5S5M - chains C and E of the 6 polymer chains in the assembly; structure by X-ray diffraction, 2.70 A resolution.

[Chain C]
Protein: Tubulin alpha-1B chain
Organism: Bos taurus
Reference sequence: P81947 (TBA1B_BOVIN); residues 1-451 here = UniProt positions 1-451
Amino-acid sequence (451 residues; numbered 1 to 451; the number before each row is that of its first residue):
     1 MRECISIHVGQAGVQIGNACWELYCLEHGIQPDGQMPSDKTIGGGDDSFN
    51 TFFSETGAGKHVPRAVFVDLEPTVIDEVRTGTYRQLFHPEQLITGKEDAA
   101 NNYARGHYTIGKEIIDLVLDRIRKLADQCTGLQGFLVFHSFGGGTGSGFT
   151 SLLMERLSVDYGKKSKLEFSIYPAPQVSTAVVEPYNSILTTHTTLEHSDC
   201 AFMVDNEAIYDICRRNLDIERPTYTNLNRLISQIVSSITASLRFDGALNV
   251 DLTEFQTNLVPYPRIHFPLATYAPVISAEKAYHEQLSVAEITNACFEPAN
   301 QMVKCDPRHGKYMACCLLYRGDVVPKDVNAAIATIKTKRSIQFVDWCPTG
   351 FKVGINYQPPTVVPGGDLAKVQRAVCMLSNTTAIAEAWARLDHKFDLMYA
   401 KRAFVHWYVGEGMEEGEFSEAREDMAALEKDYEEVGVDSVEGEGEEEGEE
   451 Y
Not modelled in the structure: 441-451
Ion coordination: Ca2+ site 1: D39, T41, G44, E55; Ca2+ site 2: E284 (shared with 1 residue of chain B)
Small-molecule neighbours:
  - GTP: G10, Q11, A12, Q15, I16, D69, E71, D98, A99, A100, N101, N102, S140, G142, G143, G144, T145, G146, I171, P173, V177, S178, T179, E183, N206, Y224, L227, N228, I231
  - 2-chloro-N-methylbenzene-1-sulfonamide (X0S): C4, Q133, G134, F135, L136, S165, K166, L167, L242, L252, T253, Q256

[Chain E]
Protein: Stathmin-4
Organism: Rattus norvegicus
Reference sequence: P63043 (STMN4_RAT); residues 5-145 here correspond to UniProt positions 49-189 (UniProt number = residue number + 44)
Amino-acid sequence (143 residues; row label = number of the first residue in the row):
     3 MADMEVIELNKCTSGQSFEVILKPPSFDGVPEFNASLPRRRDPSLEEIQK
    53 KLEAAEERRKYQEAELLKHLAEKREHEREVIQKAIEENNNFIKMAKEKLA
   103 QKMESNKENREAHLAAMLERLQEKDKHAEEVRKNKELKEEASR
Not modelled in the structure: 3-5, 29-43, 144-145
Sequence notes: initiating methionine (3); expression tag (4)
Swiss-Prot annotation at these positions:
  - modified residue: S46 (Phosphoserine)

[How chain C and chain E interact]
Contacting residue pairs (34; chain C residue first):
  H107(C) - K104(E)
  H107(C) - M105(E)
  Y108(C) - K104(E)
  Y108(C) - M105(E)  hydrophobic
  Y108(C) - N108(E)
  T109(C) - R112(E)  hydrogen bond
  K112(C) - M105(E)
  E155(C) - L101(E)
  E155(C) - K104(E)  salt bridge
  R156(C) - L101(E)
  S158(C) - F93(E)
  S158(C) - I94(E)
  V159(C) - I94(E)
  V159(C) - A97(E)  hydrophobic
  V159(C) - K98(E)
  G162(C) - N90(E)
  G162(C) - I94(E)
  K163(C) - N90(E)
  K163(C) - F93(E)
  T193(C) - K104(E)
  E196(C) - F93(E)
  H197(C) - F93(E)
  H197(C) - A97(E)
  V409(C) - H115(E)  hydrogen bond (backbone-side chain)
  G410(C) - R112(E)
  G410(C) - H115(E)
  E411(C) - N108(E)
  E411(C) - R112(E)  salt bridge
  G412(C) - N108(E)  hydrogen bond (backbone-side chain)
  G412(C) - N111(E)  hydrogen bond (backbone-side chain)
  G412(C) - R112(E)
  M413(C) - N108(E)
  E414(C) - S107(E)
  E414(C) - N111(E)
Also at the interface, not in a pair above, chain C (21 interface residues in all): L152, E417

[Overview]
The interface between chain C and chain E involves 21 residues on one side and 13 on the other, with 4
hydrogen bonds and 2 salt bridges. Polar contacts include E155(C)-K104(E), E411(C)-R112(E) and
T109(C)-R112(E). Ligands of chain C: GTP and 2-chloro-N-methylbenzene-1-sulfonamide.
Chain C is Tubulin alpha-1B chain (Bos taurus) and chain E is Stathmin-4 (Rattus norvegicus); the structure,
Tubulin-Z45527714-complex, was determined by X-ray diffraction, deposited together with 5S4L, 5S4M, 5S4N,
5S4O, 5S4P, 5S4Q and 52 further entries.
